2FFV - chain A; structure by X-ray diffraction, 2.75 A resolution.

Chain A:
Molecule: Polypeptide N-acetylgalactosaminyltransferase 2
From: Homo sapiens
Notes: EC 2.4.1.41; fragment: Catalytic and lectin domains
UniProt: Q10471 (GALT2_HUMAN); numbering as in UniProt (aligned over 75-571)
Sequence (501 residues; row label = number of the first residue in the row):
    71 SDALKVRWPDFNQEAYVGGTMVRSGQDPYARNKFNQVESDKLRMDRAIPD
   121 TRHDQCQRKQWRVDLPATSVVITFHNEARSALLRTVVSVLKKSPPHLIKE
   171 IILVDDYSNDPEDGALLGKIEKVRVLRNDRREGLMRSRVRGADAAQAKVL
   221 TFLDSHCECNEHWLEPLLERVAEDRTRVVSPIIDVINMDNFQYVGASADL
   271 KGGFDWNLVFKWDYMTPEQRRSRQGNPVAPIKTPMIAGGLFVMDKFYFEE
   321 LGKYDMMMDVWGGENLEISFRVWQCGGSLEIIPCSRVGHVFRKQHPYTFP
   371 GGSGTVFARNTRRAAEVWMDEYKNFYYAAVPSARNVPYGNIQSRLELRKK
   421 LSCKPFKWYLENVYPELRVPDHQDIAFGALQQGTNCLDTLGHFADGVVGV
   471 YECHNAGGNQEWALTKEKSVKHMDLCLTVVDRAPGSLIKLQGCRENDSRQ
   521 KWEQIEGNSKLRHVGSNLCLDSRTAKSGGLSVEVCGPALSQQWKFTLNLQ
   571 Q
Unresolved in the structure: 71, 90-97, 476-477, 571
Differences from the reference sequence: cloning artifact (71-74)
Cystine bridges: Cys-126/Cys-354, Cys-345/Cys-423, Cys-456/Cys-473, Cys-496/Cys-513, Cys-539/Cys-555
Metal / ion sites: Mn2+: Asp-224, His-226, His-359 (together with UDP)
Residues lining bound ligands: UDP (uridine-5'-diphosphate): Thr-143, Phe-144, His-145, Asp-176, Arg-201, Gly-203, Leu-204, Ser-207, Asp-224, His-226, Val-330, His-359, Arg-362, His-365
UniProt features mapped onto this chain:
  - binding site (substrate): Thr-143, Asp-176, Arg-201, Ser-225, Trp-331, Arg-362, His-365, Tyr-367
  - binding site (Mn(2+)): Asp-224, His-226, His-359
  - site: Asn-516 (Not glycosylated)
  - modified residue: Ser-536 (Phosphoserine)
  - natural variant: Phe-104 (F104S: In CDG2T), Arg-200 to Gln-571 (deletion: In CDG2T), Arg-210 (R210P: In CDG2T), Lys-271 (K271R: Found in a patient with multiple abnormalities including neonatal hypotonia, psychomotor delay, feeding difficulty and dysmorphic features), Gln-289 to Gln-571 (deletion: In CDG2T), Met-493 (M493V: Found in a patient with multiple abnormalities including neonatal hypotonia, psychomotor delay, feeding difficulty and dysmorphic features)
  - mutagenesis: Trp-282 (W282A: Loss of enzyme activity), Phe-361 (F361A: Loss of enzyme activity)

In short:
Bound to chain A: UDP. Asp-224, His-226 and His-359 coordinate Mn2+. From UniProt: 8 substrate-binding
residues, 3 Mn2+-binding residues and 2 mutagenesis sites.
Chain A is Polypeptide N-acetylgalactosaminyltransferase 2 (Homo sapiens); the structure, Human ppGalNAcT-2
complexed with manganese and UDP, was determined by X-ray diffraction (same publication as 2FFU).
